PDB entry 8W1N | X-ray diffraction, 1.60 A resolution | chains A and B

[Chain A (and B)]
Molecule: Transthyretin
Organism: Homo sapiens
Notes: chain B of this document is another copy of the same molecule, construct and numbering; everything in this record applies to it too
UniProt: P02766 (TTHY_HUMAN); residues 1-127 here correspond to UniProt positions 21-147 (UniProt number = residue number + 20)
Sequence (128 residues; numbered 0 to 127; the number before each row is that of its first residue; numbering starts at 0):
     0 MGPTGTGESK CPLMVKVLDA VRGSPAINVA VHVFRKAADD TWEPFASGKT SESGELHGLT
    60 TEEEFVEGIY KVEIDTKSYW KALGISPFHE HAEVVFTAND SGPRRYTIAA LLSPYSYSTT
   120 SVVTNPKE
Not modelled in the structure: 0-9, 126-127 (chain B: 0-9, 125-127)
Construct notes: initiating methionine (0); engineered mutation Ser120 (Ala140 in P02766)
Curated features (UniProtKB/Swiss-Prot):
  - binding site (L-thyroxine): Lys15, Glu54, Ser117
  - modified residue: Cys10 (Sulfocysteine), Glu42 (4-carboxyglutamate), Ser52 (Phosphoserine)
  - glycosylation: Asn98 (N-linked (GlcNAc...) asparagine)
From the paper describing this entry:
  - disease-associated variants - A120S (6.5 x 10-19 M3): decreased stability

[Chain A / chain B interface]
Residue-residue contacts (47; chain A residue first):
  Ile68(A) - Glu89(B)
  Phe87(A) - Val93(B)  hydrophobic
  Phe87(A) - Phe95(B)
  Phe87(A) - Tyr105(B)  hydrophobic
  Phe87(A) - Ile107(B)  hydrophobic
  Phe87(A) - Ser120(B)
  Phe87(A) - Val122(B)  hydrophobic
  His88(A) - Val93(B)
  His88(A) - Val94(B)
  His88(A) - Thr118(B)
  Glu89(A) - Val94(B)  hydrogen bond (backbone-backbone)
  Glu89(A) - Phe95(B)
  Glu89(A) - Thr96(B)  hydrogen bond
  His90(A) - Val94(B)
  Glu92(A) - Glu92(B)
  Glu92(A) - Val94(B)
  Glu92(A) - Tyr116(B)  hydrogen bond (backbone-side chain)
  Val93(A) - His88(B)
  Val94(A) - His88(B)
  Val94(A) - Glu89(B)  hydrogen bond (backbone-backbone)
  Val94(A) - His90(B)
  Val94(A) - Glu92(B)
  Phe95(A) - Phe87(B)  hydrophobic
  Phe95(A) - Glu89(B)
  Thr96(A) - Glu89(B)  hydrogen bond
  Tyr105(A) - Phe87(B)  hydrophobic
  Ile107(A) - Phe87(B)  hydrophobic
  Tyr114(A) - Thr119(B)
  Tyr114(A) - Ser120(B)  hydrogen bond (backbone-backbone)
  Ser115(A) - Ser117(B)
  Ser115(A) - Thr118(B)  hydrogen bond (side chain-backbone)
  Ser115(A) - Thr119(B)  hydrogen bond
  Tyr116(A) - Glu92(B)  hydrogen bond (side chain-backbone)
  Tyr116(A) - Tyr116(B)  hydrogen bond
  Tyr116(A) - Ser117(B)  hydrogen bond (backbone-side chain)
  Tyr116(A) - Thr118(B)  hydrogen bond (backbone-backbone)
  Ser117(A) - Tyr116(B)
  Ser117(A) - Ser117(B)
  Thr118(A) - His88(B)
  Thr118(A) - Ser115(B)  hydrogen bond (backbone-side chain)
  Thr118(A) - Tyr116(B)  hydrogen bond (backbone-backbone)
  Thr119(A) - Tyr114(B)  hydrogen bond (side chain-backbone)
  Thr119(A) - Ser115(B)  hydrogen bond
  Ser120(A) - Phe87(B)
  Ser120(A) - Tyr114(B)  hydrogen bond (backbone-backbone)
  Val122(A) - Phe87(B)  hydrophobic
  Val122(A) - Tyr114(B)  hydrophobic
Interface residues without a listed pair, chain A (21 interface residues in all): Lys76
Interface residues without a listed pair, chain B (21 interface residues in all): Ile68, Lys76
From the paper, about this interface:
  - interface residues, chain A: Phe87(A)

[Overview]
Chain A and chain B each contribute 21 residues to their interface, with 17 hydrogen bonds. Polar contacts
include Glu89(A)-Thr96(B), Glu92(A)-Tyr116(B) and Ser115(A)-Thr118(B). Curated annotation (UniProt) lists 3
L-thyroxine-binding residues on chain A. From the paper: A120S of chain A reduces stability; the interface
residue Phe87(A).
Chain A and chain B are both Transthyretin (Homo sapiens); the structure, Structure of transthyretin
pathogenic mutation A120S, was determined by X-ray diffraction together with 8W2W from the same study.
